Entry 5FF6 (X-ray diffraction, 2.50 A resolution); this record covers chains A and B of the 3 polymer chains in the assembly.

[Chain A]
Name: Cetuximab Fab light chain
Source organism: Mus MUSCULUS, homo sapiens
Notes: antibody fragment or engineered binder
Chain sequence (213 residues; each row starts with the number of its first residue):
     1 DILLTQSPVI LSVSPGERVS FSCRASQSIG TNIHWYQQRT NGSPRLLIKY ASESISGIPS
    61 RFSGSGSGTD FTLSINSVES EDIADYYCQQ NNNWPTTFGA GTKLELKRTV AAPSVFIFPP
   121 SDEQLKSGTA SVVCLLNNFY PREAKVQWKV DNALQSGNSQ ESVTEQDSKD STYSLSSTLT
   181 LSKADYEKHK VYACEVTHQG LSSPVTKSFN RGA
Cystine bridges: Cys23-Cys88, Cys134-Cys194

[Chain B]
Name: Cetuximab Fab heavy chain
Source organism: Mus MUSCULUS, homo sapiens
Notes: antibody fragment or engineered binder
Chain sequence (221 residues; numbered 1 to 221; the number before each row is that of its first residue):
     1 QVQLKQSGPG LVQPSQSLSI TCTVSGFSLT NYGVHWVRQS PGKGLEWLGV IWSGGNTDYN
    61 TPFTSRLSIN KDNSKSQVFF KMNSLQSNDT AIYYCARALT YYDYEFAYWG QGTLVTVSAA
   121 STKGPSVFPL APSSKSTSGG TAALGCLVKD YFPEPVTVSW NSGALTSGVH TFPAVLQSSG
   181 LYSLSSVVTV PSSSLGTQTY ICNVNHKPSN TKVDKRVEPK S
Not modelled in the structure: 221
Cystine bridges: Cys22-Cys95, Cys146-Cys202
Covalent attachments: N-acetylglucosamine (NAG) linked to Asn88

[Chain A / chain B interface]
Contacting residue pairs (64):
  His34(A) - Glu105(B)
  Tyr36(A) - Glu105(B)
  Tyr36(A) - Phe106(B)  hydrogen bond (side chain-backbone)
  Tyr36(A) - Trp109(B)  hydrophobic
  Gln38(A) - Gln39(B)  hydrogen bond
  Gln38(A) - Tyr94(B)  hydrogen bond
  Ser43(A) - Tyr94(B)
  Ser43(A) - Trp109(B)
  Ser43(A) - Gly110(B)  hydrogen bond (side chain-backbone)
  Ser43(A) - Gln111(B)
  Pro44(A) - Tyr94(B)
  Pro44(A) - Trp109(B)  hydrogen bond (backbone-side chain)
  Leu46(A) - Phe106(B)
  Leu46(A) - Ala107(B)  hydrophobic
  Lys49(A) - Leu99(B)
  Tyr50(A) - Asp103(B)  hydrogen bond
  Tyr50(A) - Glu105(B)
  Tyr87(A) - Gln39(B)
  Tyr87(A) - Leu45(B)  hydrophobic
  Gln89(A) - Tyr104(B)  hydrogen bond (side chain-backbone)
  Gln89(A) - Phe106(B)
  Asn91(A) - Tyr104(B)
  Trp94(A) - Trp47(B)
  Trp94(A) - Tyr59(B)
  Trp94(A) - Thr61(B)
  Pro95(A) - Asn60(B)
  Thr96(A) - Trp47(B)
  Phe98(A) - Leu45(B)  hydrophobic
  Phe116(A) - Lys135(B)
  Phe116(A) - Ser136(B)
  Phe116(A) - Ala143(B)  hydrophobic
  Ile117(A) - Lys135(B)  hydrogen bond (backbone-backbone)
  Phe118(A) - Leu130(B)
  Phe118(A) - Ala131(B)
  Phe118(A) - Ser136(B)
  Phe118(A) - Ala143(B)
  Ser121(A) - Phe128(B)
  Ser121(A) - Pro129(B)
  Asp122(A) - Lys220(B)  salt bridge
  Glu123(A) - Phe128(B)
  Gln124(A) - Phe128(B)
  Gln124(A) - Lys149(B)
  Ser131(A) - Leu147(B)
  Ser131(A) - Lys149(B)
  Val133(A) - Leu130(B)  hydrophobic
  Leu135(A) - Phe172(B)  hydrophobic
  Asn137(A) - His170(B)  hydrogen bond
  Asn137(A) - Thr189(B)
  Asn138(A) - His170(B)  hydrogen bond
  Gln160(A) - Val175(B)
  Gln160(A) - Leu176(B)  hydrogen bond (side chain-backbone)
  Gln160(A) - Gln177(B)
  Glu161(A) - Val175(B)
  Ser162(A) - Phe172(B)
  Ser162(A) - Pro173(B)  hydrogen bond (side chain-backbone)
  Ser162(A) - Val175(B)
  Val163(A) - Pro173(B)
  Thr164(A) - Phe172(B)
  Ser174(A) - His170(B)  hydrogen bond
  Ser174(A) - Phe172(B)
  Leu175(A) - Phe172(B)
  Ser176(A) - Phe172(B)
  Ser208(A) - Lys135(B)
  Phe209(A) - Lys135(B)
Also at the interface, not in a pair above, chain A (39 interface residues in all): Gly42, Thr129
Also at the interface, not in a pair above, chain B (44 interface residues in all): Val37, Gly112, Pro132, Thr137, Ser138, Thr141, Leu144, Thr171, Ser185, Val187, Lys215

[Overview]
Chain A and chain B form an interface of 39 and 44 residues respectively, with 13 hydrogen bonds and 1 salt
bridge. Among the polar pairs are Asp122(A)-Lys220(B), Tyr36(A)-Phe106(B) and Gln38(A)-Gln39(B). Covalently
linked N-acetylglucosamine: at Asn88(B).
Chain A is Cetuximab Fab light chain and chain B is Cetuximab Fab heavy chain, both from Mus MUSCULUS, homo
sapiens; the structure, Cetuximab Fab in complex with L10Q meditope variant, was determined by X-ray
diffraction, deposited together with 5ETU, 5EUK, 5F88, 5I2I, 5IOP, 5IR1 and 7 further entries.
